Entry 6TYF (X-ray diffraction, 3.80 A resolution); this record covers chains D and H of the 9 polymer chains in the assembly.

== Chain D ==
Molecule: DNA-directed RNA polymerase subunit beta'
From: Mycobacterium tuberculosis
Notes: EC 2.7.7.6
UniProtKB: A0A045J9E2 (A0A045J9E2_MYCTX); numbering as in UniProt (aligned over 1-1316)
Sequence (1316 residues; row label = number of the first residue in the row):
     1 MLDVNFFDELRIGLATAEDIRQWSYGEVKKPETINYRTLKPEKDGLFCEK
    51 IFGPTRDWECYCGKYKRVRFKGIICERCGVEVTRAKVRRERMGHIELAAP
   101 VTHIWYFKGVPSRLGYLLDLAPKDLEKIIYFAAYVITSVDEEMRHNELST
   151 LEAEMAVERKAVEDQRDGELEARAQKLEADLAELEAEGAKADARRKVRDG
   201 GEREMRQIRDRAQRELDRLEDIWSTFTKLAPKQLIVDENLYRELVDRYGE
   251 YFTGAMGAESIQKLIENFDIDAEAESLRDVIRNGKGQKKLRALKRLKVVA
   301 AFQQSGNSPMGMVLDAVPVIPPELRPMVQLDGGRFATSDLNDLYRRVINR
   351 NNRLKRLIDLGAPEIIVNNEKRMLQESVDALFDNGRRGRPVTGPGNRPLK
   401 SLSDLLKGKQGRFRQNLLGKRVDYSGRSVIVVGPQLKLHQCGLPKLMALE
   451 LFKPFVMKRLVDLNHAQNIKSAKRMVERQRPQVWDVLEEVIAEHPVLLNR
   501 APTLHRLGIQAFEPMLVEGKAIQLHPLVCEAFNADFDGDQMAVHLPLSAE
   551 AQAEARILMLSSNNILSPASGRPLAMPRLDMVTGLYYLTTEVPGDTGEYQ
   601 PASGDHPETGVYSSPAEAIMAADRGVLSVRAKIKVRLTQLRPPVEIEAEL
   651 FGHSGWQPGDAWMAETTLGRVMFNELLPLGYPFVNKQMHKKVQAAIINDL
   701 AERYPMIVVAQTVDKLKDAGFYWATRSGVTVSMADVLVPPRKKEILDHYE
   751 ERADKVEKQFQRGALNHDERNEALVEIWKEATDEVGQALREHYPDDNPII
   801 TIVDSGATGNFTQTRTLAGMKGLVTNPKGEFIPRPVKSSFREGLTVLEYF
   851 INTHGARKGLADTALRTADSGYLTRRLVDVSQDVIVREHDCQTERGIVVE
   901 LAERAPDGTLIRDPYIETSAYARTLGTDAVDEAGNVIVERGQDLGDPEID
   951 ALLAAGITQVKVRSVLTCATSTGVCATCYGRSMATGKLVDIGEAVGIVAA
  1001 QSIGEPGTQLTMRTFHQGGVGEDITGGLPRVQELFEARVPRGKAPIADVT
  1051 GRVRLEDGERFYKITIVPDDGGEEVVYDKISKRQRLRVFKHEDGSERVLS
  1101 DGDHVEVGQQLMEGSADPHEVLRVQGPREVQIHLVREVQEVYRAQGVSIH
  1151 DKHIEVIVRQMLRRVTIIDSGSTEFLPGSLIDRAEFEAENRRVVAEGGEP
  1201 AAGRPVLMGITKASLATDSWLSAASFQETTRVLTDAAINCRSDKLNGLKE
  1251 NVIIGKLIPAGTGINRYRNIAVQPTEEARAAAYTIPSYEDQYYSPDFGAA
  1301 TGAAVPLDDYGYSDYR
Unresolved in the structure: 1-5, 1012-1025, 1282-1316

== Chain H ==
Molecule: 27-nt DNA strand
Sequence (27 nucleotides; row label = number of the first residue in the row):
     2 CGTGTCAGTAGCTGTCACGGATGCAGG
Unresolved in the structure: 2, 26-28

== Interface between chain D and chain H ==
Contacting residue pairs - 16 pairs, chain D then chain H:
  Pro111(D) with DA22(H), sugar contact; DT23(H), phosphate contact
  Ser112(D) with DA22(H), phosphate contact; DT23(H), hydrogen bond to the phosphate
  Tyr116(D) with DA22(H), hydrogen bond to the phosphate; DT23(H), phosphate contact
  Pro122(D) with DT23(H), phosphate contact; DG24(H), phosphate contact
  Lys123(D) with DG24(H), hydrogen bond to the phosphate; DC25(H), salt bridge to the phosphate
  Arg291(D) with DG24(H), hydrogen bond to the base
  Lys294(D) with DA22(H), salt bridge to the phosphate
  Arg389(D) with DT10(H), base contact
  Asn396(D) with DG12(H), sugar contact
  Arg1038(D) with DC19(H), hydrogen bond to the phosphate; DG20(H), salt bridge to the phosphate
Other interface residues (no listed pair), chain D (13 interface residues in all): Val110, Ala121, Lys1212
Other interface residues (no listed pair), chain H (9 interface residues in all): DG21

== Overview ==
The interface between chain D and chain H involves 13 residues on one side and 9 on the other; the contacts
include 5 hydrogen bonds and 3 salt bridges. Among the polar pairs are Arg291(D)-DG24(H), Ser112(D)-DT23(H)
and Tyr116(D)-DA22(H).
Here chain D is DNA-directed RNA polymerase subunit beta' (Mycobacterium tuberculosis) and chain H is a 27-nt
DNA strand. Entry 6TYF (Crystal structure of MTB sigma L transcription initiation complex with 6 nt long RNA
primer) was determined by X-ray diffraction together with 6KQD, 6KQE, 6KQF, 6KQG, 6KQH, 6KQL and 6 further
entries from the same study.
